8CQL - chains E and L of the 12 polymer chains in the assembly; structure by X-ray diffraction, 2.38 A resolution.

== Chain E ==
Molecule: Elongin-C
Source organism: Homo sapiens
Reference sequence: Q15369 (ELOC_HUMAN); residue numbers follow UniProt; this construct covers 17-112
Chain sequence (97 residues; row label = number of the first residue in the row):
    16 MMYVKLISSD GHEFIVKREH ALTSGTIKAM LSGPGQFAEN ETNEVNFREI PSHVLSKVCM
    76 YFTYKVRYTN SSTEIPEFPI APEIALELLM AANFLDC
Disordered / not traced: 48-55
Construct notes: initiating methionine (16)

== Chain L ==
Molecule: von Hippel-Lindau disease tumor suppressor
Source organism: Homo sapiens
Reference sequence: P40337 (VHL_HUMAN); residue numbers follow UniProt; this construct covers 54-213
Chain sequence (162 residues; each row starts with the number of its first residue):
    52 GSMEAGRPRP VLRSVNSREP SQVIFCNRSP RVVLPVWLNF DGEPQPYPTL PPGTGRRIHS
   112 YRGHLWLFRD AGTHDGLLVN QTELFVPSLN VDGQPIFANI TLPVYTLKER CLQVVRSLVK
   172 PENYRRLDIV RSLYEDLEDH PNVQKDLERL TQERIAHQRM GD
Disordered / not traced: 52-61, 205-213
Construct notes: expression tag (52-53)
Modified positions: Cys77 (S-(dimethylarsenic)cysteine; CAS)
Swiss-Prot annotation at these positions:
  - region: Thr157 to Val166 (Interaction with Elongin BC complex)
  - natural variant: Leu63 (L63P: In PCC), Arg64 (R64P: In PCC), Ser65 (S65A: In PCC; S65L: In VHLD; S65W: In VHLD), Val66 to Gln73 (deletion: In VHLD), Ser68 (S68W: In PCC and VHLD), Glu70 (E70K: In VHLD), Val74 (V74G: In VHLD), Ile75 (deletion: In VHLD), Phe76 (F76I: In VHLD; F76L: In VHLD; F76S: In VHLD; deletion: In VHLD), Asn78 (N78H: In VHLD; N78S: In VHLD; N78T: In VHLD), Arg79 (R79P: In VHLD), Ser80 (S80I: In VHLD; S80N: In PCC and VHLD; S80R: In VHLD), 64 further natural variant entries in UniProt
  - mutagenesis: Tyr98 (Y98N: No interaction with HIF1A. No HIF1A degradation)
Residues lining bound ligands: VH3 ((2S,4R)-1-[(2S)-2-[(1-fluoranylcyclopropyl)carbonylamino]-3,3-dimethyl-butanoyl]-N-[(1S)-1-[5-fluoranyl-2-methoxy-4-(4-methyl-1,3-thiazol-5-yl)phenyl]ethyl]-4-oxidanyl-pyrrolidine-2-carboxamide): Asn67, Arg69, Phe76, Pro86, Trp88, Phe91, Tyr98, Pro99, Leu101, Arg107, Ile109, His110, Ser111, Tyr112, His115, Trp117

== Interface between chain E and chain L ==
Residue-residue contacts (19; chain E residue first):
  Gly40(E) - Pro146(L)
  Thr41(E) - Ile75(L)
  Thr41(E) - Arg108(L)
  Ala44(E) - Ile75(L)  hydrophobic
  Ala44(E) - Pro146(L)
  Ala44(E) - Phe148(L)
  Met45(E) - Cys77(L)
  Met45(E) - Phe148(L)  hydrophobic
  Asn61(E) - Cys77(L)
  Arg63(E) - Pro103(L)
  Arg63(E) - Gly104(L)
  Glu64(E) - Thr105(L)
  Glu64(E) - Gly106(L)
  Glu64(E) - Arg107(L)  salt bridge
  Phe109(E) - Arg107(L)
  Phe109(E) - Arg108(L)  hydrogen bond (backbone-backbone)
  Asp111(E) - Gln73(L)
  Asp111(E) - Arg108(L)  salt bridge
  Asp111(E) - His110(L)  salt bridge
Also at the interface, not in a pair above, chain E (13 interface residues in all): Ser47, Val60, Asn108, Leu110
Also at the interface, not in a pair above, chain L (14 interface residues in all): Arg79, Pro102

== In short ==
The interface between chain E and chain L involves 13 residues on one side and 14 on the other; the contacts
include 1 hydrogen bond and 3 salt bridges. Polar contacts include Glu64(E)-Arg107(L), Asp111(E)-Arg108(L) and
Asp111(E)-His110(L). Chain L binds compound VH3.
Here chain E is Elongin-C and chain L is von Hippel-Lindau disease tumor suppressor, both from Homo sapiens.
Entry 8CQL (pVHL:EloB:EloC in complex with
(2S,4R)-N-((S)-1-(5-Fluoro-2-methoxy-4-(4-methylthiazol-5-yl)phenyl)ethyl)-1-((S)-2-(1-fluorocyclopropane-1-carboxamido)-3,3-dimethylbutanoyl)-4-hydroxypyrrolidine-2-carboxamide
(Compound 33)) was determined by X-ray diffraction, deposited together with 8CQE and 8CQK.
